Entry 9LRB (electron microscopy, 2.77 A resolution); this record covers chains A and R of the 5 polymer chains in the assembly.

# Chain A
Protein: Guanine nucleotide-binding protein G(s) subunit alpha isoforms short
From: Homo sapiens
Notes: EC 3.6.5.-
UniProt: P63092 (GNAS2_HUMAN); aligned in 2 segments with insertions or deletions, so no single offset holds: 5-195 ~ UniProt 5-64; 204-384 ~ UniProt 204-394
Sequence (249 residues; numbered 5 to 384; 131 numbers in that range are skipped by the numbering (no residue carries them; nothing is unmodelled there); the number before each row is that of its first residue):
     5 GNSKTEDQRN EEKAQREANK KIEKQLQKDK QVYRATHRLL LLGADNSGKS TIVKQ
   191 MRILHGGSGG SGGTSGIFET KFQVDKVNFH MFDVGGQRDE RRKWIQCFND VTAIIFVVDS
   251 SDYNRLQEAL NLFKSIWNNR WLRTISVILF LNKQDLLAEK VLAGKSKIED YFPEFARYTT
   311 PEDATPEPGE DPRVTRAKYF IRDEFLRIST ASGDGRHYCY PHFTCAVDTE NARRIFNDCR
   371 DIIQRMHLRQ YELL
Not modelled in the structure: 5-8, 191-204
Sequence notes: conflict Asp49 (Gly in P63092), Asn50 (Glu in P63092), Asp249 (Ala in P63092), Asp252 (Ser in P63092), Ala362 (Ile372 in P63092), Ile365 (Val375 in P63092); linker (196-203)

# Chain R
Protein: Histamine H1 receptor, Genome polyprotein
From: Homo sapiens
UniProt: chimeric construct of P35367, W8GG88: residues 1-487 from P35367 (HRH1_HUMAN) positions 1-487 (same numbers); residues 526-763 from W8GG88 positions 2357-2594 (UniProt number = residue number + 1831)
Sequence (802 residues; numbered -25 to 776; the number before each row is that of its first residue; numbers below 1 keep their minus sign (Met-25 is residue -25)):
   -25 MKTIIALSYI FCLVFADYKD DDDKEFMSLP NSSCLLEDKM CEGNKTTMAS PQLMPLVVVL
    35 STICLVTVGL NLLVLYAVRS ERKLHTVGNL YIVSLSVADL IVGAVVMPMN ILYLLMSKWS
    95 LGRPLCLFWL SMDYVASTAS IFSVFILCID RYRSVQQPLR YLKYRTKTRA SATILGAWFL
   155 SFLWVIPILG WNHFMQQTSV RREDKCETDF YDVTWFKVMT AIINFYLPTL LMLWFYAKIY
   215 KAVRQHCQHR ELINRSLPSF SEIKLRPENP KGDAKKPGKE SPWEVLKRKP KDAGGGSVLK
   275 SPSQTPKEMK SPVVFSQEDD REVDKLYCFP LDIVHMQAAA EGSSRDYVAV NRSHGQLKTD
   335 EQGLNTHGAS EISEDQMLGD SQSFSRTDSD TTTETAPGKG KLRSGSNTGL DYIKFTWKRL
   395 RSHSRQYVSG LHMNRERKAA KQLGFIMAAF ILCWIPYFIF FMVIAFCKNC CNEHLHMFTI
   455 WLGYINSTLN PLIYPLCNEN FKKTFKRILH IRSGGSGGGG SGGSSSGGGS SGGSGGGSGG
   515 SGGLEVLFQG PVSKGEELFT GVVPILVELD GDVNGHKFSV SGEGEGDATY GKLTLKFICT
   575 TGKLPVPWPT LVTTLTYGVQ CFSRYPDHMK QHDFFKSAMP EGYVQERTIF FKDDGNYKTR
   635 AEVKFEGDTL VNRIELKGID FKEDGNILGH KLEYNYNSHN VYIMADKQKN GIKVNFKIRH
   695 NIEDGSVQLA DHYQQNTPIG DGPVLLPDNH YLSTQSKLSK DPNEKRDHMV LLEFVTAAGI
   755 TLGMDELYKS GLRSHHHHHH HH
Not modelled in the structure: -25 to 25, 169-174, 224-407, 483-776
Sequence notes: initiating methionine (-25); expression tag (-24 to 0, 764-776); linker (488-525); conflict Lys731 (Ala2562 in W8GG88)
Curated features (UniProtKB/Swiss-Prot):
  - region (Important for agonist binding): Asp107 to Thr112, Phe424 to Trp428
  - binding site (histamine): Asp107, Thr112, Asn198, Tyr431
  - modified residue: Thr140 (Phosphothreonine), Thr142 (Phosphothreonine), Ser230 (Phosphoserine), Thr279 (Phosphothreonine), Ser344 (Phosphoserine), Ser347 (Phosphoserine), Ser380 (Phosphoserine), Ser396 (Phosphoserine), Ser398 (Phosphoserine)
  - glycosylation (N-linked (GlcNAc...) asparagine): Asn5, Asn18
Disulfide bonds: Cys100-Cys180, Cys441-Cys444
Ligand contacts: histamine (HSM): Asp107, Tyr108, Ser111, Thr112, Trp158, Asn198, Trp428, Tyr431, Phe432, Phe435

# How chain A and chain R interact
Contacting residue pairs (40; chain A residue first):
  Gln35(A) - Thr140(R)
  Ala39(A) - Leu136(R)
  Ala39(A) - Lys137(R)
  His41(A) - Leu133(R)
  His41(A) - Leu136(R)
  Lys216(A) - Lys137(R)  hydrogen bond (backbone-side chain)
  Asn218(A) - Lys137(R)
  Phe366(A) - Leu133(R)  hydrophobic
  Phe366(A) - Arg134(R)
  Cys369(A) - Leu133(R)
  Arg370(A) - Gln130(R)  hydrogen bond (side chain-backbone)
  Arg370(A) - Pro132(R)
  Arg370(A) - Leu133(R)
  Arg370(A) - Arg134(R)
  Asp371(A) - His220(R)  salt bridge
  Ile373(A) - Pro132(R)  hydrophobic
  Ile373(A) - Leu133(R)  hydrophobic
  Ile373(A) - Leu136(R)  hydrophobic
  Gln374(A) - Val129(R)  hydrogen bond (side chain-backbone)
  Gln374(A) - Pro132(R)
  Gln374(A) - Gln219(R)  hydrogen bond
  Gln374(A) - His220(R)  hydrogen bond
  Arg375(A) - His220(R)
  His377(A) - Ser128(R)  hydrogen bond
  Leu378(A) - Val129(R)  hydrophobic
  Leu378(A) - Val217(R)  hydrophobic
  Leu378(A) - His220(R)
  Tyr381(A) - Arg125(R)
  Tyr381(A) - Ser128(R)  hydrogen bond
  Tyr381(A) - Arg139(R)  hydrogen bond
  Tyr381(A) - Gln416(R)
  Glu382(A) - Lys412(R)
  Glu382(A) - Gln416(R)
  Glu382(A) - Cys471(R)
  Leu383(A) - Ile213(R)  hydrophobic
  Leu383(A) - Val217(R)
  Leu383(A) - Ala413(R)
  Leu383(A) - Gln416(R)
  Leu384(A) - Cys221(R)  hydrophobic
  Leu384(A) - Lys412(R)  hydrogen bond (backbone-side chain)
Other interface residues (no listed pair), chain A (21 interface residues in all): Arg38, Val217, Gln380
Other interface residues (no listed pair), chain R (25 interface residues in all): Asp124, Ala216, His223, Leu417, Asn472

# In short
21 residues of chain A and 25 residues of chain R are in contact, with 9 hydrogen bonds and 1 salt bridge.
Polar contacts include Asp371(A)-His220(R), Lys216(A)-Lys137(R) and Arg370(A)-Gln130(R). Ligands of chain R:
histamine. Curated annotation (UniProt) lists 4 histamine-binding residues on chain R.
Here chain A is Guanine nucleotide-binding protein G(s) subunit alpha isoforms short and chain R is Histamine
H1 receptor, Genome polyprotein, both from Homo sapiens. Entry 9LRB (Cryo-EM structure of the histamine H1
receptor-Gs protein complex) was determined by electron microscopy (same publication as 9LRC, 9LRD and 9LRE).
